Entry 4EEZ (X-ray diffraction, 1.90 A resolution); this record covers chains A and B.

# Chain A (and B)
Name: Alcohol dehydrogenase 1
Organism: Lactococcus lactis subsp. lactis
Notes: EC 1.1.1.1; fragment: apoenzyme; chain B of this document is another copy of the same molecule, construct and numbering; everything in this record applies to it too
Reference sequence: D2BLA0 (D2BLA0_LACLK); residue numbers follow UniProt; this construct covers 1-340
Amino-acid sequence (348 residues; row label = number of the first residue in the row):
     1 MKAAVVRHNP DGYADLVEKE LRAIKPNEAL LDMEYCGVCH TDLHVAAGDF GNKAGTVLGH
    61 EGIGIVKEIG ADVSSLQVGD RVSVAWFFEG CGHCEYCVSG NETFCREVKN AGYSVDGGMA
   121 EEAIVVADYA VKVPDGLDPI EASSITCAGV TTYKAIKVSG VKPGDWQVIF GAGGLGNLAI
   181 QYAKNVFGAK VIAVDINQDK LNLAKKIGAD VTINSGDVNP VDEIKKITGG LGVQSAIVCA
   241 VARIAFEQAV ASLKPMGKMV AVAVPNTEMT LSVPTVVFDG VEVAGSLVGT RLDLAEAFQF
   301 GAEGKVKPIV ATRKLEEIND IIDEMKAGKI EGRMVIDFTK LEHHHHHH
Unresolved in the structure: 340-348 (chain B: 343-348)
Construct notes: engineered mutation Phe50 (Tyr in D2BLA0), Thr212 (Ile in D2BLA0), Val264 (Leu in D2BLA0); expression tag (341-348)
Bound ions: Zn2+ site 1: Cys39, His60, Cys147; Zn2+ site 2: Cys91, Cys94, Cys97, Cys105
From the paper describing this entry:
  - mutagenesis - T212I: decreased catalytic activity
  - mutagenesis - N110S: increased catalytic activity
  - mutagenesis - N110S: decreased stability
  - catalytic residues: Thr41, His44 (by similarity / conservation)

# Interface between chain A and chain B
Contacting residue pairs (77):
  Phe50(A) with Phe278(B), hydrophobic
  Trp86(A) with Phe278(B), hydrophobic
  Glu95(A) with Leu231(B); Lys254(B), salt bridge
  Tyr96(A) with Leu231(B), hydrophobic; Lys254(B); Pro255(B), hydrogen bond (side chain-backbone)
  Asn101(A) with Met256(B)
  Phe104(A) with Met256(B), hydrophobic; Val277(B); Phe278(B); Asp279(B); Gly280(B)
  Arg106(A) with Leu231(B); Pro255(B); Phe278(B), hydrogen bond (side chain-backbone); Asp279(B), salt bridge
  Leu231(A) with Glu95(B); Arg106(B)
  Phe246(A) with Val273(B), hydrophobic
  Lys254(A) with Glu95(B), salt bridge; Tyr96(B)
  Pro255(A) with Tyr96(B), hydrogen bond (backbone-side chain); Arg106(B)
  Met256(A) with Asn101(B); Phe104(B), hydrophobic
  Lys258(A) with Glu282(B), salt bridge
  Ala261(A) with Val277(B)
  Ala263(A) with Val273(B); Val277(B)
  Val264(A) with Val277(B), hydrophobic; Phe278(B), hydrophobic
  Pro265(A) with Pro274(B)
  Asn266(A) with Pro274(B)
  Thr267(A) with Ser272(B); Val273(B), hydrogen bond (backbone-backbone); Pro274(B)
  Glu268(A) with Thr270(B); Leu271(B)
  Met269(A) with Thr270(B); Leu271(B), hydrogen bond (backbone-backbone); Val273(B), hydrophobic
  Thr270(A) with Glu268(B); Met269(B)
  Leu271(A) with Met269(B), hydrogen bond (backbone-backbone); Val283(B), hydrophobic
  Val273(A) with Ala261(B), hydrophobic; Ala263(B); Pro265(B); Met269(B), hydrophobic
  Pro274(A) with Val264(B), hydrophobic
  Val276(A) with Ala284(B); Gly285(B)
  Val277(A) with Ala261(B); Ala263(B); Val264(B), hydrophobic; Leu287(B)
  Phe278(A) with Phe104(B); Leu287(B), hydrophobic
  Asp279(A) with Phe104(B)
  Gly280(A) with Phe104(B)
  Val281(A) with Ala284(B)
  Glu282(A) with Lys258(B), salt bridge; Glu282(B); Val283(B); Ala284(B)
  Val283(A) with Val281(B); Glu282(B); Val283(B), hydrogen bond (backbone-backbone)
  Ala284(A) with Val276(B); Val281(B)
  Gly285(A) with Val276(B); Gly280(B); Val281(B), hydrogen bond (backbone-backbone)
  Ser286(A) with Val277(B)
  Leu287(A) with Val277(B); Phe278(B)
Other interface residues (no listed pair), chain A (39 interface residues in all): Arg243, Val262
Other interface residues (no listed pair), chain B (34 interface residues in all): Phe246, Ser286

# Summary
The interface between chain A and chain B involves 39 residues on one side and 34 on the other, with 8
hydrogen bonds and 5 salt bridges. Polar pairs include Glu95(A)-Lys254(B), Arg106(A)-Asp279(B) and
Lys258(A)-Glu282(B). Cys39(A), His60(A) and Cys147(A) coordinate Zn2+ site 1. The paper reports catalytic
residues Thr41(A) and His44(A); T212I of chain A reduces catalytic activity.
Chain A and chain B are both Alcohol dehydrogenase 1 (Lactococcus lactis subsp. lactis); the structure,
Crystal Structure of Lactococcus lactis Alcohol Dehydrogenase variant RE1, was determined by X-ray
diffraction.
